Entry 7FKJ (X-ray diffraction, 1.74 A resolution); this record covers chains A and B.

Chain A:
Name: Pre-mRNA-splicing factor 8
Organism: Saccharomyces cerevisiae S288C
UniProtKB: P33334 (PRP8_YEAST); residues 1836-2090 here = UniProt positions 1836-2090
Amino-acid sequence (258 residues; each row starts with the number of its first residue):
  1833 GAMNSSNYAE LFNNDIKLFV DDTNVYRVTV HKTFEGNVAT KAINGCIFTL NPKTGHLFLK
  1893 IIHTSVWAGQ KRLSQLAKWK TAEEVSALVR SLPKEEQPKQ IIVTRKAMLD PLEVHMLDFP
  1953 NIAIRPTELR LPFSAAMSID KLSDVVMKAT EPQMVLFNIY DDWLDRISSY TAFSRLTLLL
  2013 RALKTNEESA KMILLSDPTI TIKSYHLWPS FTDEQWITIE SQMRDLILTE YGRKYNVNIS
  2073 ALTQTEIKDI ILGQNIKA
Disordered / not traced: 2070-2090
Differences from the reference sequence: expression tag (1833-1835)
UniProt features mapped onto this chain:
  - mutagenesis: Asp1853 (D1853A: Alters protein folding. Severely impaired growth. Strongly reduced growth at 35 degrees Celsius; when associated with A-1854; D1853N: Reduced growth at 30 degrees Celsius ...), Asp1854 (D1854A: Reduced growth at 30 degrees Celsius. Strongly reduced growth at 16 degrees Celsius. Strongly reduced growth at 35 degrees Celsius; when associated with A-1853 ...), Thr1855 (T1855A: Reduced growth at 30 degrees Celsius. Strongly reduced growth at 16 degrees Celsius), Thr1936 (T1936A: Reduced growth at 30 degrees Celsius. Strongly reduced growth at 16 degrees Celsius), Arg1937 (R1937K: Severely impaired growth. Reduced growth at 30 degrees Celsius. Strongly reduced growth at 16 degrees Celsius)

Chain B:
Name: A1 cistron-splicing factor AAR2
Organism: Saccharomyces cerevisiae S288C
UniProtKB: P32357 (AAR2_YEAST); aligned to UniProt positions 1-317 over residues 1-317
Amino-acid sequence (308 residues; each row starts with the number of its first residue; note: 13 numbers in that range are skipped by the numbering (no residue carries them; nothing is unmodelled there); numbers below 1 keep their minus sign (Gly-3 is residue -3)):
    -3 GAMAMNTVPF TSAPIEVTIG IDQYSFNVKE NQPFHGIKDI PIGHVHVIHF QHADNSSMRY
    57 GYWFDCRMGN FYIQYDPKDG LYKMMEERDG AKFENIVHNF KERQMMVSYP KIDEDDTWYN
   117 LTEFVQMDKI RKIVRKDENQ FSYVDSSMTT VQENEL
   166 SSSSSDPAHS LNYTVINFKS REAIRPGHEM EDFLDKSYYL NTVMLQGIFK NSSNYFGELQ
   226 FAFLNAMFFG NYGSSLQWHA MIELICSSAT VPKHMLDKLD EILYYQIKTL PEQYSDILLN
   286 ERVWNICLYS SFQKNSLHNT EKIMENKYPE LL
Disordered / not traced: -3 to 0, 166-169
Differences from the reference sequence: expression tag (-3 to 0); conflict Ser166 (Leu153 in P32357), Ser167 (Lys154 in P32357), Ser170 (Asp in P32357)
UniProt features mapped onto this chain:
  - region: Leu261 to Ile282 (Leucine-zipper)
  - modified residue: Ser253 (Phosphoserine), Thr274 (Phosphothreonine)

Chain A / chain B interface:
Residue-residue contacts - 17 pairs, chain A then chain B:
  Gln1907(A) with Met195(B); Leu199(B)
  Leu1908(A) with Met195(B), hydrophobic
  Trp1911(A) with Glu194(B); Met195(B), hydrophobic; Phe198(B), hydrophobic
  Asp1942(A) with Lys184(B), salt bridge; Phe198(B)
  Glu1945(A) with Lys184(B), salt bridge
  Val1946(A) with Ile189(B), hydrophobic; Glu194(B); Phe198(B), hydrophobic
  His1947(A) with Glu194(B), salt bridge
  Leu1949(A) with Lys184(B); Ser185(B); Arg186(B)
  Asp1950(A) with Arg186(B), salt bridge

Overview:
9 residues of chain A and 8 residues of chain B are in contact, with 4 salt bridges. Among the polar pairs are
Asp1942(A)-Lys184(B), Glu1945(A)-Lys184(B) and His1947(A)-Glu194(B). From UniProt: 5 mutagenesis sites on
chain A.
Chain A is Pre-mRNA-splicing factor 8 and chain B is A1 cistron-splicing factor AAR2, both from Saccharomyces
cerevisiae S288C; the structure, PanDDA analysis group deposition -- Aar2/RNaseH in complex with fragment
P04D11 from the F2X-Universal Library, was determined by X-ray diffraction, deposited together with 5ST0,
5ST1, 5ST2, 5ST3, 5ST4, 5ST5 and 248 further entries.
